Entry 8HP6 (X-ray diffraction, 2.20 A resolution); this record covers chain A.

[Chain A]
Molecule: (S)-2-haloacid dehalogenase
From: Novosphingobium sp. MBES04
UniProtKB: A0A0S6WSA3 (A0A0S6WSA3_9SPHN); residue numbers follow UniProt; this construct covers 1-242
Amino-acid sequence (289 residues; numbered -33 to 255; the number before each row is that of its first residue; numbers below 1 keep their minus sign (Met-33 is residue -33)):
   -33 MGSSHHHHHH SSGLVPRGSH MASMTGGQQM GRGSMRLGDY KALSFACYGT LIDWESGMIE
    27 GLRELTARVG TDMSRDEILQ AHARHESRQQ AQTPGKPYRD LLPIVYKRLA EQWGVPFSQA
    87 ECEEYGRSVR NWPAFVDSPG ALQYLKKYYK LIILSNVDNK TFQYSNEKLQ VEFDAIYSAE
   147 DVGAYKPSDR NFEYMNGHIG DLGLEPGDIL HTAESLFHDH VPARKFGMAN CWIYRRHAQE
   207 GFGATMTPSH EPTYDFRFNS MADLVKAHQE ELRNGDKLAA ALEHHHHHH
Disordered / not traced: -33 to 0, 241-255
Construct notes: initiating methionine (-33); expression tag (-32 to 0, 243-255); engineered mutation Ala12 (Asp in A0A0S6WSA3)
Metal / ion sites: Na+ near Ser121 (its only coordinating residue here)

[Overview]
Chain A is (S)-2-haloacid dehalogenase (Novosphingobium sp. MBES04); the structure, Crystal structure of
(S)-2-haloacid dehalogenase D12A mutant, was determined by X-ray diffraction (same publication as 8HP5 and
8HP7).
